PDB entry 8SD9 | X-ray diffraction, 1.90 A resolution | chain A

Chain A:
Name: Carbonic anhydrase 2
From: Homo sapiens
Notes: EC 4.2.1.1
UniProtKB: P00918 (CAH2_HUMAN); the author numbering skips numbers that UniProt does not, so the offset changes along the chain: 1-125 = UniProt 1-125; 127-261 = UniProt 126-260
Chain sequence (260 residues; each row starts with the number of its first residue; note: 1 number in that range is skipped by the numbering (no residue carries it; nothing is unmodelled there)):
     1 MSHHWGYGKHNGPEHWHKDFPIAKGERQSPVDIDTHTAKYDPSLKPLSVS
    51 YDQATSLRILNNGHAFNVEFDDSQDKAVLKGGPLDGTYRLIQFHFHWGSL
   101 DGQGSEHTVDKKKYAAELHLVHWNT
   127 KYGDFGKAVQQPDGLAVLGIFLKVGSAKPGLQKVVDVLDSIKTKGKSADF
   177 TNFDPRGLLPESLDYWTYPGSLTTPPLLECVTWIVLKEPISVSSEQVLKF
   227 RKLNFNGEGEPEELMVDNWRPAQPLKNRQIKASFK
Unresolved in the structure: 1-2
Curated features (UniProtKB/Swiss-Prot):
  - active site: His-64 (Proton donor/acceptor)
  - binding site (Zn(2+)): His-94, His-96, His-119
  - binding site (substrate): Thr-199, Thr-200
  - site: Tyr-7 (Fine-tunes the proton-transfer properties of H-64), Asn-62 (Fine-tunes the proton-transfer properties of H-64), Asn-67 (Fine-tunes the proton-transfer properties of H-64), Gln-92 (Involved in the binding of some activators, including histamine and L-histidine)
  - modified residue: Ser-2 (N-acetylserine), Ser-166 (Phosphoserine), Ser-173 (Phosphoserine)
Metal / ion sites: Zn2+: His-94, His-96, His-119

In short:
His-94, His-96 and His-119 coordinate Zn2+. Curated annotation (UniProt) lists active-site residue His-64, 3
Zn2+-binding residues and substrate-binding residues Thr-199 and Thr-200.
Chain A is Carbonic anhydrase 2 (Homo sapiens); the structure, Carbonic anhydrase II radiation damage RT
121-150, was determined by X-ray diffraction, deposited together with 8SD1, 8SD6, 8SD7, 8SD8 and 8SF1.
